6TKL - chains L and H of the 3 polymer chains in the assembly; structure by X-ray diffraction, 1.30 A resolution.

== Chain L ==
Name: Prothrombin
From: Homo sapiens
Notes: EC 3.4.21.5
UniProtKB: P00734 (THRB_HUMAN); residues 285-320 here correspond to UniProt positions 328-363 (UniProt number = residue number + 43)
Amino-acid sequence (36 residues; numbered 285 to 320; the number before each row is that of its first residue):
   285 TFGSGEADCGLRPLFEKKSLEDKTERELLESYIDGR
Curated features (UniProtKB/Swiss-Prot):
  - site: Arg320 (Cleavage)

== Chain H ==
Name: Prothrombin
From: Homo sapiens
Notes: EC 3.4.21.5
UniProtKB: P00734 (THRB_HUMAN); residues 321-579 here correspond to UniProt positions 364-622 (UniProt number = residue number + 43)
Amino-acid sequence (259 residues; row label = number of the first residue in the row):
   321 IVEGSDAEIGMSPWQVMLFRKSPQELLCGASLISDRWVLTAAHCLLYPPW
   371 DKNFTENDLLVRIGKHSRTRYERNIEKISMLEKIYIHPRYNWRENLDRDI
   421 ALMKLKKPVAFSDYIHPVCLPDRETAASLLQAGYKGRVTGWGNLKETWTA
   471 NVGKGQPSVLQVVNLPIVERPVCKDSTRIRITDNMFCAGYKPDEGKRGDA
   521 CEGDSGGPFVMKSPFNNRWYQMGIVSWGEGCDRDGKYGFYTHVFRLKKWI
   571 QKVIDQFGE
Not modelled in the structure: 468-474, 579
Curated features (UniProtKB/Swiss-Prot):
  - region: Ala508 to Val530 (High affinity receptor-binding region which is also known as the TP508 peptide)
  - active site (Charge relay system): His363, Asp419, Ser525
  - glycosylation: Asn373 (N-linked (GlcNAc...) (complex) asparagine)
Disulfides: Cys348-Cys364, Cys493-Cys507, Cys521-Cys551
Covalently attached groups: N-acetylglucosamine (NAG) linked to Asn373
Bound ions: Na+: Arg553, Lys556

== Chain L / chain H interface ==
Pairs across the interface - 70 pairs, chain L then chain H:
  Thr285(L) with Asp575(H), hydrogen bond
  Phe286(L) with Ile353(H); Ser354(H); Ile574(H), hydrophobic; Asp575(H), hydrogen bond (backbone-side chain)
  Gly287(L) with Gln571(H), hydrogen bond (backbone-side chain)
  Glu290(L) with Ser354(H); Phe431(H)
  Ala291(L) with Arg538(H), hydrogen bond (backbone-side chain)
  Asp292(L) with His436(H), salt bridge; Arg538(H)
  Cys293(L) with Pro437(H); Val438(H); Cys439(H), disulfide; Arg538(H), hydrogen bond (backbone-side chain)
  Gly294(L) with Trp334(H); Pro437(H), hydrogen bond (backbone-backbone); Cys439(H); Arg538(H); Trp539(H), hydrogen bond (backbone-backbone)
  Leu295(L) with His436(H), hydrogen bond (backbone-side chain); Asn537(H); Arg538(H)
  Arg296(L) with Gly330(H); Met331(H), hydrogen bond (side chain-backbone); Pro333(H); Trp334(H); Arg457(H); Trp539(H)
  Pro297(L) with Ser432(H); Asp433(H)
  Leu298(L) with Asp433(H)
  Phe299(L) with Glu328(H); Ile329(H); Gly330(H); Met331(H), hydrophobic
  Glu300(L) with Lys532(H), salt bridge; Asn537(H); Trp539(H), hydrogen bond
  Lys301(L) with His436(H), hydrogen bond
  Asp306(L) with Glu328(H); Met331(H); Arg457(H), salt bridge; Trp539(H)
  Lys307(L) with Ser325(H); Asp326(H), hydrogen bond (side chain-backbone); Glu328(H), hydrogen bond (backbone-side chain); Met331(H); Val482(H)
  Thr308(L) with Arg457(H), hydrogen bond; Asn484(H), hydrogen bond
  Glu309(L) with Arg457(H); Lys532(H), salt bridge
  Glu311(L) with Lys455(H), salt bridge; Asn484(H), hydrogen bond; Tyr510(H), hydrogen bond; Lys516(H), salt bridge
  Leu312(L) with Lys455(H); Gly456(H); Asn484(H); Trp539(H), hydrophobic
  Leu313(L) with Pro534(H), hydrophobic
  Ser315(L) with Gly453(H); Tyr454(H); Lys455(H), hydrogen bond (side chain-backbone)
  Tyr316(L) with Tyr454(H), hydrophobic; Lys455(H), hydrogen bond (side chain-backbone); Met531(H); Lys532(H), hydrogen bond (side chain-backbone)
  Asp318(L) with Tyr454(H), hydrogen bond
Also at the interface, not in a pair above, chain H (40 interface residues in all): Ala327, Asp355, Tyr434, Leu440, Leu449
Disulfides between the chains: Cys293(L)-Cys439(H)

== Summary ==
The interface between chain L and chain H involves 25 residues on one side and 40 on the other, with 1
disulfide bond, 21 hydrogen bonds and 6 salt bridges. Polar pairs include Asp292(L)-His436(H),
Glu300(L)-Lys532(H) and Asp306(L)-Arg457(H). Covalently linked N-acetylglucosamine: at Asn373(H).
Chain L is Prothrombin and chain H is Prothrombin, both from Homo sapiens; the structure, Non-cleavable tsetse
thrombin inhibitor in complex with human alpha-thrombin, was determined by X-ray diffraction together with
6TKG, 6TKH, 6TKI and 6TKJ from the same study.
